PDB entry 5JGD | X-ray diffraction, 3.10 A resolution | chain A

Chain A:
Protein: TAK1 kinase - TAB1 chimera fusion protein
From: Homo sapiens
Notes: EC 2.7.11.25
UniProt: chimeric construct of O43318, Q15750: residues 31-303 from O43318 (M3K7_HUMAN) positions 31-303 (same numbers); residues 468-504 from Q15750 positions 468-504 (same numbers)
Amino-acid sequence (315 residues; each row starts with the number of its first residue; note: 164 numbers in that range are skipped by the numbering (no residue carries them; nothing is unmodelled there)):
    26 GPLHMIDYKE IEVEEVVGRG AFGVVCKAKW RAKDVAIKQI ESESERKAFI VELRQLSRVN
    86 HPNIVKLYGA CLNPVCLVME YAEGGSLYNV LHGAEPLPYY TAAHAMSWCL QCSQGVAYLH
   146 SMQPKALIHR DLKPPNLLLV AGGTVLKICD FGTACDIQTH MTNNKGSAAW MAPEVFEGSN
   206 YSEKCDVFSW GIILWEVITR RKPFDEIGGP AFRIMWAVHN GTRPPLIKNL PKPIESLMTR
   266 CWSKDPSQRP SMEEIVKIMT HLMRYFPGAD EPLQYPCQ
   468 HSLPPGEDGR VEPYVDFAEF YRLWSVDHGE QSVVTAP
Disordered / not traced: 180-190, 496-504
Construct notes: expression tag (26-30)
Curated features (UniProtKB/Swiss-Prot):
  - active site: D156 (Proton acceptor)
  - binding site (ATP): V42 to V50, K63
  - modified residue: T184 (Microbial infection: O-acetylthreonine), T187 (Microbial infection: O-acetylthreonine), S192 (Phosphoserine)
  - cross-link (Glycyl lysine isopeptide (Lys-Gly)): K72 (interchain with G-Cter in ubiquitin), K158 (interchain with G-Cter in ubiquitin), K209 (interchain with G-Cter in ubiquitin)
  - site: F484 (Required for interaction with MAP3K7)
Ligand contacts: 6KD (N-(2-isopropoxy-3-(4-methylpiperazine-1-carbonyl)phenyl)-4-oxo-3,4-dihydrothieno[3,2-d]pyrimidine-7-carboxamide): V42, G43, R44, G45, V50, A61, K63, E77, V90, M104, E105, Y106, A107, G110, S111, N114, P160, L163, C174, D175

Overview:
Ligands of chain A: compound 6KD. From UniProt: active-site residue D156 and 10 ATP-binding residues.
Chain A is TAK1 kinase - TAB1 chimera fusion protein (Homo sapiens); the structure, Crystal structure of human
TAK1/TAB1 fusion protein in complex with ligand 12, was determined by X-ray diffraction (same publication as
5JGA and 5JGB).
